7EO0 - chains H and L of the 6 polymer chains in the assembly; structure by electron microscopy, 3.75 A resolution.

== Chain H ==
Molecule: Ig heavy chain variable region
Source organism: Bos taurus
Reference sequence: A0A6B9SE04 (A0A6B9SE04_BOVIN); residues 1-129 here = UniProt positions 1-129
Sequence (129 residues; numbered 1 to 129; the number before each row is that of its first residue):
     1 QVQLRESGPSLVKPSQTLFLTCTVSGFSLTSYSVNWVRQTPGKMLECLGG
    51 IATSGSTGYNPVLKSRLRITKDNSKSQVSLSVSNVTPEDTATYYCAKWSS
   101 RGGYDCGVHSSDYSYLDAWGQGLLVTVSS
Cystine bridges: Cys22-Cys95, Cys47-Cys106

== Chain L ==
Molecule: Ig lamda chain variable region
Source organism: Bos taurus
Reference sequence: A0A6B9SCH7 (A0A6B9SCH7_BOVIN); residue numbers follow UniProt; this construct covers 1-112
Sequence (122 residues; each row starts with the number of its first residue):
     1 WAQAVLTQPSSVSASLGQRVSITCSGSSSNIGRYGATWYQQVPGSGLRTI
    51 IYGSSRRPSGVPDRFSGSKSGNTVTLTISSLQPEDEADYFCAAYDISTNA
   101 VFGSGTTLTLLGDYKDDDDKGG
Not modelled in the structure: 1-3, 112-122
Cystine bridges: Cys24-Cys91
Differences from the reference sequence: expression tag (113-122)

== Chain H / chain L interface ==
Residue-residue contacts (45; chain H residue first):
  Val37(H) - Leu47(L)  hydrophobic
  Gln39(H) - Gln41(L)  hydrogen bond
  Lys43(H) - Asp88(L)  salt bridge
  Lys43(H) - Phe90(L)
  Lys43(H) - Ser104(L)
  Met44(H) - Ala4(L)  hydrogen bond (side chain-backbone)
  Met44(H) - Phe90(L)
  Met44(H) - Phe102(L)
  Leu45(H) - Phe102(L)  hydrophobic
  Asn60(H) - Asn99(L)
  Pro61(H) - Ser97(L)
  Pro61(H) - Thr98(L)
  Pro61(H) - Asn99(L)
  Tyr94(H) - Gln41(L)  hydrogen bond
  Tyr94(H) - Gly46(L)
  Cys106(H) - Tyr94(L)
  Cys106(H) - Thr98(L)
  Cys106(H) - Ala100(L)
  Gly107(H) - Tyr94(L)
  His109(H) - Thr37(L)  hydrogen bond (backbone-side chain)
  His109(H) - Tyr39(L)  hydrogen bond (backbone-side chain)
  His109(H) - Ala100(L)
  His109(H) - Phe102(L)
  Ser110(H) - Gly35(L)
  Ser110(H) - Thr37(L)
  Ser110(H) - Ala92(L)
  Ser110(H) - Ala93(L)
  Ser110(H) - Tyr94(L)  hydrogen bond (side chain-backbone)
  Ser111(H) - Thr37(L)
  Ser111(H) - Tyr52(L)
  Ser111(H) - Gly53(L)  hydrogen bond (backbone-backbone)
  Asp112(H) - Gly35(L)
  Asp112(H) - Tyr52(L)
  Asp112(H) - Gly53(L)
  Asp112(H) - Arg56(L)
  Tyr113(H) - Tyr52(L)
  Ser114(H) - Tyr52(L)
  Tyr115(H) - Tyr52(L)  hydrophobic
  Tyr115(H) - Pro58(L)  hydrophobic
  Tyr115(H) - Ser59(L)
  Leu116(H) - Thr49(L)  hydrogen bond (backbone-side chain)
  Trp119(H) - Tyr39(L)  hydrophobic
  Trp119(H) - Leu47(L)  hydrogen bond (side chain-backbone)
  Trp119(H) - Arg48(L)
  Trp119(H) - Thr49(L)
Other interface residues (no listed pair), chain H (22 interface residues in all): Cys47, Val62, Asp117
Other interface residues (no listed pair), chain L (30 interface residues in all): Val5, Tyr34, Ala36, Ser45, Gly103

== In short ==
22 residues of chain H face 30 of chain L across their interface; the contacts include 9 hydrogen bonds and 1
salt bridge. Polar contacts include Lys43(H)-Asp88(L), Gln39(H)-Gln41(L) and Met44(H)-Ala4(L).
Chain H is Ig heavy chain variable region and chain L is Ig lamda chain variable region, both from Bos taurus;
the structure, Foot and mouth disease virus O/tibet/99-bound the single chain fragmen antibody C4, was
determined by electron microscopy.
